Entry 7O1S (X-ray diffraction, 1.39 A resolution); this record covers chain A.

== Chain A ==
Name: [FeFe] hydrogenase maturase subunit HydE
Source organism: Thermotoga maritima (strain ATCC 43589 / MSB8 / DSM 3109 / JCM 10099)
Notes: EC 1.8.-.-
UniProtKB: Q9X0Z6 (HYDE_THEMA); numbering as in UniProt (aligned over 1-348)
Chain sequence (348 residues; row label = number of the first residue in the row):
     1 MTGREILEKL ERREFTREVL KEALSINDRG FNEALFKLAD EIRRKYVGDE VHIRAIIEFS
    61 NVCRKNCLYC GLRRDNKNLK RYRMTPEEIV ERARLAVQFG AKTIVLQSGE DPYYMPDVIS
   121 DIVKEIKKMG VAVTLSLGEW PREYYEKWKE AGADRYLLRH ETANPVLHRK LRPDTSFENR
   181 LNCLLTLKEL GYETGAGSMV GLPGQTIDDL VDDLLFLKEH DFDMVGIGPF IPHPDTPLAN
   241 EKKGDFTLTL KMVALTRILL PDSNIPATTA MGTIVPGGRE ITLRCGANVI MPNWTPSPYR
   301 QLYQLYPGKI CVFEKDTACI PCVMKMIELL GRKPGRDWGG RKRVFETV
Disordered / not traced: 348
Swiss-Prot annotation at these positions:
  - binding site ([4Fe-4S] cluster): Cys63, Cys67, Cys70
  - binding site ([2Fe-2S] cluster): Cys311, Cys319, Cys322
  - mutagenesis: Cys63 (C63A: Eliminates binding of one iron-sulfur cluster; when associated with A-67 and A-70), Cys67 (C67A: Eliminates binding of one iron-sulfur cluster; when associated with A-63 and A-70), Cys70 (C70A: Eliminates binding of one iron-sulfur cluster; when associated with A-63 and A-67)
Covalently attached groups: hydrosulfuric acid (H2S) linked to Cys319, Cys322
Ion coordination: 4Fe-4S cluster Fe: Cys63, Cys67, Cys70 (together with S-adenosylhomocysteine); 2Fe-2S cluster Fe: Arg279, Cys311, Cys319, Cys322 (together with hydrosulfuric acid)
Small-molecule neighbours:
  - carbon monoxide (CMO), molecule 1: Ile56, Val105, Gln107, Leu157, Met291
  - carbon monoxide (CMO), molecule 2: Leu157, Arg159, Gly226, Pro266, Thr268, Met291
  - CPS (3-[(3-cholamidopropyl)dimethylammonio]-1-propanesulfonate), molecule 1: Arg29, Glu33, Phe36, Phe246, Thr247, Leu250, Val275, Ile281
  - CPS, molecule 2: Glu33, Phe36, Lys37, Asp40, Arg284, Cys285
  - CPS, molecule 3: Val97, Gln98, Phe99, Gly100, Pro321, Met324
  - CPS, molecule 4: Pro321, Met324, Lys325, Glu328, Pro334
  - cyanide ion (CYN): Ile56, Ala267, Thr268, Thr269, Met291
  - cysteine (CYS): Ile56, Gln107, Arg159, Thr268, Thr269, Ala270, Leu305, Tyr306
  - 2Fe-2S cluster / hydrosulfuric acid: Arg279, Pro292, Asn293, Arg300, Cys311, Glu314, Ala318, Val323
  - hydrosulfuric acid (H2S): Arg279, Val323, Met326
  - S-adenosylhomocysteine (SAH): Tyr69, Cys70, Gln107, Ser108, Gly109, Glu110, Ser136, Leu137, Gly138, Leu158, Arg159, Glu161, Arg180, Met199, Pro229, Phe230, Ile231, Tyr303, Leu305, Tyr306
  - 4Fe-4S cluster (SF4): Cys63, Lys65, Asn66, Cys67, Tyr69, Cys70, Leu72, Arg73, Gly109, Glu110, Arg172
From the paper describing this entry:
  - conformationally variable residues (side-chain flip): Leu157, Arg159, Thr269

== In short ==
Ligands of chain A: cysteine, carbon monoxide, cyanide ion, 2Fe-2S cluster / hydrosulfuric acid and 4Fe-4S
cluster among other ligands. Covalently linked hydrosulfuric acid: at Cys322. From UniProt: 3 [4Fe-4S]
cluster-binding residues, 3 [2Fe-2S] cluster-binding residues and 3 mutagenesis sites. The paper reports
conformational variability at Leu157, Arg159 and Thr269.
Chain A is [FeFe] hydrogenase maturase subunit HydE (Thermotoga maritima (strain ATCC 43589 / MSB8 / DSM 3109
/ JCM 10099)); the structure, Complex-B bound [FeFe]-hydrogenase maturase HydE fromT. Maritima (Wild-type
protein), was determined by X-ray diffraction, deposited together with 7O1O, 7O1P, 7O1T, 7O25 and 7O26.
